Entry 6FHW (X-ray diffraction, 3.60 A resolution); this record covers chain A.

# Chain A
Protein: Glucoamylase P
Organism: Amorphotheca resinae
Notes: EC 3.2.1.3
UniProt: Q03045 (AMYG_AMORE); residues 1-616 here = UniProt positions 1-616
Sequence (616 residues; row label = number of the first residue in the row):
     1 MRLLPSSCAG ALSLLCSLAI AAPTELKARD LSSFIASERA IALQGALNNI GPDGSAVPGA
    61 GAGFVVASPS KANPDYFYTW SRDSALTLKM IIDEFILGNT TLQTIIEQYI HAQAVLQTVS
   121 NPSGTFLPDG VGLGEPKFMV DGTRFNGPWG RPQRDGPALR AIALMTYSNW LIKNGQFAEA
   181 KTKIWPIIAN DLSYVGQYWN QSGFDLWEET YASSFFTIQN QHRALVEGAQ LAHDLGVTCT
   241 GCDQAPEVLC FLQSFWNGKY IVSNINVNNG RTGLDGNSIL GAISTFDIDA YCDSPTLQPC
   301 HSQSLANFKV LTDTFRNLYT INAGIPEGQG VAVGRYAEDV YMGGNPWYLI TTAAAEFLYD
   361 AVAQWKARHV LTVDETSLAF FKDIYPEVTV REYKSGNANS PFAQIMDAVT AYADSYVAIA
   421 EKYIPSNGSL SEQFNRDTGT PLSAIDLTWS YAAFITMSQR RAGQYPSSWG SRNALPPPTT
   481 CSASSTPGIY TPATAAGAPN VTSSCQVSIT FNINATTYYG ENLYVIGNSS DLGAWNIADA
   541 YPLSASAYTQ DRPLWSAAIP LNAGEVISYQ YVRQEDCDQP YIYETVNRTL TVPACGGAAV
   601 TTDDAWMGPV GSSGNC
Unresolved in the structure: 1-29, 522
Disulfides: Cys-239/Cys-242, Cys-250/Cys-481, Cys-292/Cys-300, Cys-505/Cys-595, Cys-577/Cys-616
Covalently attached groups: N-acetylglucosamine (NAG) linked to Asn-99, Asn-200, Asn-427, Asn-500, Asn-514, Asn-528, Asn-587
Swiss-Prot annotation at these positions:
  - active site: Asp-205 (Proton acceptor), Glu-208 (Proton donor)
  - binding site (substrate): Trp-149
  - glycosylation (N-linked (GlcNAc...) asparagine): Asn-200, Asn-427
Reported in the primary citation:
  - post-translational modification sites: Asn-99, Asn-200, Asn-427, Asn-500, Asn-514, Asn-528, Asn-587
  - catalytic residues: Glu-208, Glu-432
  - binding site for the ligand AC1: Glu-208, Glu-432
  - contacts within the chain: Tyr-76/Glu-432 (hydrogen bond)

# Summary
N-acetylglucosamine is covalently linked to Asn-99, Asn-200, Asn-427, Asn-500, Asn-514 and Asn-528 and 1 more.
Curated annotation (UniProt) lists active-site residues Asp-205 and Glu-208 and substrate-binding residue
Trp-149. From the paper: catalytic residues Glu-208 and Glu-432; a binding site for the ligand AC1 at Glu-208
and Glu-432.
Chain A is Glucoamylase P (Amorphotheca resinae); the structure, Structure of Hormoconis resinae Glucoamylase,
was determined by X-ray diffraction together with 6FRV from the same study.
